Entry 3H43 (X-ray diffraction, 2.10 A resolution); this record covers chains A and F of the 6 polymer chains in the assembly.

Chain A (and F):
Name: Proteasome-activating nucleotidase
Source organism: Methanocaldococcus jannaschii
Notes: fragment: N-terminal domain (74-150); chain F of this document is another copy of the same molecule, construct and numbering; everything in this record applies to it too
UniProt: Q58576 (PSMR_METJA); numbering as in UniProt (aligned over 74-150)
Chain sequence (85 residues; numbered 74 to 158; the number before each row is that of its first residue):
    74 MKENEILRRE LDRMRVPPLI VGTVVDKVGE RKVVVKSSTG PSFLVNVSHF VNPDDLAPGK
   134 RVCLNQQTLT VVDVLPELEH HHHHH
Disordered / not traced: 150-158
Sequence notes: expression tag (151-158)
Modified residues: Mse74 (selenomethionine; parent Met); Mse87 (selenomethionine; parent Met)
Curated features (UniProtKB/Swiss-Prot):
  - mutagenesis: G113 (G113W: 7% of wild-type unfolding activity)
Reported in the primary citation:
  - mutagenesis - P90A/P91A, P91A, P91G: decreased stability
  - self-association interface (contacts with another copy of this molecule); pairs are residue here / residue on that copy: R134-D99, L80, L84, Mse87

Chain A / chain F interface:
Pairs across the interface - 18 pairs, chain A then chain F:
  V98(A) with R134(F)
  K105(A) with P90(F)
  V107(A) with L148(F), hydrophobic
  P114(A) with S111(F); T112(F)
  S115(A) with I93(F); V94(F), hydrogen bond (backbone-backbone); S111(F), hydrogen bond (backbone-side chain)
  F116(A) with L92(F); I93(F), hydrophobic; V94(F)
  L117(A) with P90(F); P91(F); L92(F), hydrogen bond (backbone-backbone); C136(F), hydrophobic
  V118(A) with P90(F), hydrophobic
  N119(A) with P90(F)
  T141(A) with P91(F)
Interface residues without a listed pair, chain A (12 interface residues in all): V101, G113

In short:
Chain A and chain F form an interface of 12 and 10 residues respectively, with 3 hydrogen bonds. Polar pairs
include S115(A)-S111(F), S115(A)-V94(F) and L117(A)-L92(F). Curated annotation (UniProt) lists one mutagenesis
site on chain A. From the paper: P90A/P91A, P91A and P91G of chain A reduce stability; a self-association
interface involving L80(A), L84(A) and Mse87(A) among others.
Chain A and chain F are both Proteasome-activating nucleotidase (Methanocaldococcus jannaschii); the
structure, N-terminal domain of the proteasome-activating nucleotidase of Methanocaldococcus jannaschii, was
determined by X-ray diffraction, deposited together with 3H4M and 3H4P.
